6Z5R - chains L and A of the 35 polymer chains in the assembly; structure by electron microscopy, 2.80 A resolution.

== Chain L ==
Name: Reaction center protein L chain
Organism: Rhodopseudomonas palustris (strain ATCC BAA-98 / CGA009)
Reference sequence: O83005 (RCEL_RHOPA); numbering as in UniProt (aligned over 1-277)
Sequence (277 residues; each row starts with the number of its first residue):
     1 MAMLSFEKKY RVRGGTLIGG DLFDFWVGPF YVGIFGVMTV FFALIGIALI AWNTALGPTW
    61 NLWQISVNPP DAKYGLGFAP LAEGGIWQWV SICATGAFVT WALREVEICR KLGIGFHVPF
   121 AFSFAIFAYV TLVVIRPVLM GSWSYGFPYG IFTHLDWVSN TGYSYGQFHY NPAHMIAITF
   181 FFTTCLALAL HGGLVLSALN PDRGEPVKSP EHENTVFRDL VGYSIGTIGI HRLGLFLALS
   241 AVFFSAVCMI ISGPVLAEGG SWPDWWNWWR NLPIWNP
Not modelled in the structure: 1
Ion coordination: Fe ion: His191, His231 (shared with 3 residues of chain M)
Ligand contacts:
  - 6PL ((4S,7R)-4-hydroxy-N,N,N-trimethyl-9-oxo-7-[(palmitoyloxy)methyl]-3,5,8-trioxa-4-phosphahexacosan-1-aminium 4-oxide), molecule 1: Phe25, Trp26, Val27, Gly28, Val40, Ala43, Leu44, Ile47
  - 6PL, molecule 2: Leu44, Ile47, Ala48, Ile50, Ala51, Pro58, Trp60, Asn61, Leu62, Ile65, Tyr149, Gly150, Ile151
  - 6PL, molecule 3: Thr59, Asn61, Leu62, Trp63
  - bacteriochlorophyll a (BCL), molecule 1: Ile47, Tyr129, Leu132, Phe147, Ile151, Phe152, His154, Leu155, Val158
  - bacteriochlorophyll a (BCL), molecule 2: Phe98, Phe122, Ala125, Ile126, Ala128, Tyr129, Leu132, Trp157, Val158, Ser159, Thr161, Gly162, Tyr163, Phe168, His169, His174, Ala177, Ile178, Phe181, Phe182, Val242, Ser245, Ala246, Met249
  - bacteriochlorophyll a (BCL), molecule 3: Val158, Tyr163, Phe182
  - bacteriochlorophyll a (BCL), molecule 4: His169, Met175, Ile178, Thr179, Phe182, Thr183, Leu186, Val221, Tyr223
  - bacteriopheophytin a (BPH), molecule 1: Thr39, Phe42, Ala43, Gly46, Cys93, Ala94, Ala97, Phe98, Trp101, Glu105, Val118, Ala121, Phe122, Phe124, Ala125, Tyr129, Phe147, Pro148, Tyr149, Gly150, Ile151, His154, Phe181, Ala238, Leu239, Val242
  - bacteriopheophytin a (BPH), molecule 2: Phe182, Cys185, Leu186, Ala189, Leu190, Leu220, Val221
  - phosphatidylglycerol (PGT; (1S)-2-{[{[(2R)-2,3-dihydroxypropyl]oxy}(hydroxy)phosphoryl]oxy}-1-[(palmitoyloxy)methyl]ethyl stearate), molecule 1: Leu76, Ser123, Phe124, Phe127, Val138, Leu139
  - phosphatidylglycerol (PGT), molecule 2: Leu139, Ile250, Pro254, Val255
  - ubiquinone-10 (U10), molecule 1: Phe30, Tyr31, Val32, Gly36, Val37, Val40, Trp101, Arg104
  - ubiquinone-10 (U10), molecule 2: Phe78, Trp87, Gln88, Ser91, Ile92, Thr95, Val133, Val134, Trp143
  - ubiquinone-10 (U10), molecule 3: Phe124, Phe180, Thr183, Leu186, Ala187, Leu190, His191, Leu194, Glu213, Asn214, Phe217, Tyr223, Ser224, Ile225, Gly226, Thr227, Ile230, Leu233, Phe236, Leu237, Ser240, Phe243, Phe244
  - ubiquinone-10 (U10), molecule 4: Met175, Thr179, Trp266, Trp268, Trp269
Curated features (UniProtKB/Swiss-Prot):
  - binding site ((7R,8Z)-bacteriochlorophyll b): His154, His174
  - binding site (Fe cation): His191, His231
  - binding site (a ubiquinone): Phe217
From the paper describing this entry:
  - binding site for ubiquinone-10: Gln88, Ser91, Trp143, Phe217, Trp269

== Chain A ==
Name: Light-harvesting complex 1 alpha chain
Organism: Rhodopseudomonas palustris (strain ATCC BAA-98 / CGA009)
Reference sequence: Q6N9L4 (Q6N9L4_RHOPA); residues 1-48 here = UniProt positions 1-48
Sequence (48 residues; each row starts with the number of its first residue):
     1 MWRIWLLFDP RRALVLLFVF LFGLAIIIHF ILLSTSRFNW LDGPRAAK
Not modelled in the structure: 47-48
Modified residues: Met1 (N-formylmethionine; FME)
Ligand contacts:
  - bacteriochlorophyll a (BCL), molecule 1: Phe18, Val19, Leu21, Phe22, Ala25, His29, Leu32, Phe38, Trp40
  - bacteriochlorophyll a (BCL), molecule 2: Phe20, Gly23, Leu24, Ile27, Ile28
  - bacteriochlorophyll a (BCL), molecule 3: Leu21, Leu24, Ala25, Ile28, His29, Leu32, Phe38
  - spirilloxanthin (CRT), molecule 1: Met1, Arg3, Ile4, Leu6, Leu7
  - spirilloxanthin (CRT), molecule 2: Leu14, Leu17, Phe18, Phe20, Leu21, Leu24, Ile27, Ile28, Ile31
  - spirilloxanthin (CRT), molecule 3: Phe22, Ala25, Ile26, His29, Phe30, Leu33, Trp40
From the paper describing this entry:
  - binding site for bacteriochlorophyll a: His29

== Interface between chain L and chain A ==
Pairs across the interface - 12 pairs, chain L then chain A:
  Gly19(L) - Arg12(A)  hydrogen bond (backbone-side chain)
  Asp21(L) - Arg12(A)  salt bridge
  Ile34(L) - Leu16(A)  hydrophobic
  Phe78(L) - Phe30(A)  hydrophobic
  Phe78(L) - Leu33(A)  hydrophobic
  Phe78(L) - Ser34(A)
  Phe78(L) - Arg45(A)
  Ala79(L) - Ser34(A)  hydrogen bond (backbone-side chain)
  Pro80(L) - Ser34(A)
  Pro80(L) - Arg45(A)
  Trp89(L) - Phe30(A)  hydrophobic
  Trp89(L) - Ile31(A)  hydrophobic
Interface residues without a listed pair, chain L (12 interface residues in all): Gly20, Leu22, Phe23, Tyr74, Leu81
Interface residues without a listed pair, chain A (8 interface residues in all): Ile27

== In short ==
12 residues of chain L face 8 of chain A across their interface; the contacts include 2 hydrogen bonds and 1
salt bridge. Among the polar pairs are Asp21(L)-Arg12(A), Gly19(L)-Arg12(A) and Ala79(L)-Ser34(A). The paper
reports a binding site for ubiquinone-10 at Gln88(L), Ser91(L) and Trp143(L) among others; a binding site for
bacteriochlorophyll a at His29(A).
Chain L is Reaction center protein L chain and chain A is Light-harvesting complex 1 alpha chain, both from
Rhodopseudomonas palustris (strain ATCC BAA-98 / CGA009); the structure, RC-LH1(16) complex from
Rhodopseudomonas palustris, was determined by electron microscopy together with 6Z5S from the same study.
